8RYE - chains A and B; structure by X-ray diffraction, 1.95 A resolution.

== Chain A (and B) ==
Name: Class I SAM-dependent methyltransferase
Organism: Pseudomonas aeruginosa
Notes: chain B of this document is another copy of the same molecule, construct and numbering; everything in this record applies to it too
Reference sequence: Q9HYR0 (Q9HYR0_PSEAE); residues 2-250 here = UniProt positions 2-250
Chain sequence (249 residues; each row starts with the number of its first residue):
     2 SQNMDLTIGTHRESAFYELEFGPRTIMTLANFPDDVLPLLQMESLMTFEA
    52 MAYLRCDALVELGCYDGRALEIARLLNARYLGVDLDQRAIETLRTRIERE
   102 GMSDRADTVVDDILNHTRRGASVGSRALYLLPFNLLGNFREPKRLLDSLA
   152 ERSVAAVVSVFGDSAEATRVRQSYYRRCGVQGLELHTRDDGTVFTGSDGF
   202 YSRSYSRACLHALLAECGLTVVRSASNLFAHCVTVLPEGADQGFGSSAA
Unresolved in the structure: 2-4, 246-250 (chain B: 2-12, 246-250)
Ligand contacts:
  - (2S)-azetidine-2-carboxylic acid (02A): Tyr-18, Ile-27, Met-28, Phe-134, Asn-135, Asn-139, Phe-162, Tyr-175, Tyr-176, Ser-203
  - 5'-deoxy-5'-methylthioadenosine (MTA): Glu-14, Ser-15, Tyr-18, Pro-24, Ile-27, Met-28, Gly-64, Tyr-66, Val-84, Asp-85, Leu-86, Asp-112, Asp-113, Ile-114, Pro-133, Phe-134, Leu-136
Reported in the primary citation:
  - binding site for (2S)-azetidine-2-carboxylic acid: Phe-134, Asn-139, Tyr-175, Tyr-176, Ser-203
  - contacts within the chain: Arg-172/Tyr-176 (hydrogen bond), Arg-172/Ser-203 (hydrogen bond), Arg-172/Thr-193 (hydrogen bond)
  - catalytic residues: Phe-134, Arg-172, Tyr-176 (proposed by the authors, not directly observed)
  - mutagenesis - Y18A, Y18F, M28N, F134H, L136D (5 kcal mol-1), L136N, R172Q, Y175F: decreased catalytic activity
  - mutagenesis - F134L, R172A, R172K, Y175A: abolished catalytic activity
  - mutagenesis - F134Y: unchanged catalytic activity
  - catalytic residues: Tyr-175 (from molecular simulation)
  - catalytic residues: Tyr-18

== Chain A / chain B interface ==
Contacting residue pairs (55; chain A residue first):
  Thr-29(A) / Asp-35(B)
  Leu-30(A) / Leu-30(B)
  Leu-30(A) / Phe-33(B)  hydrophobic
  Leu-30(A) / Pro-34(B)
  Leu-30(A) / Asp-35(B)  hydrogen bond (backbone-side chain)
  Leu-30(A) / Leu-38(B)  hydrophobic
  Ala-31(A) / Leu-30(B)
  Ala-31(A) / Ala-31(B)
  Phe-33(A) / Leu-30(B)
  Pro-34(A) / Leu-30(B)
  Asp-35(A) / Thr-29(B)
  Asp-35(A) / Leu-30(B)  hydrogen bond (side chain-backbone)
  Asp-35(A) / Tyr-66(B)
  Asp-35(A) / Asp-67(B)
  Asp-35(A) / Arg-69(B)  salt bridge
  Leu-38(A) / Arg-69(B)
  Pro-39(A) / Arg-97(B)
  Gln-42(A) / Ser-45(B)  hydrogen bond
  Gln-42(A) / Arg-69(B)  hydrogen bond (side chain-backbone)
  Gln-42(A) / Glu-72(B)
  Gln-42(A) / Ile-73(B)
  Met-43(A) / Glu-72(B)
  Ser-45(A) / Gln-42(B)  hydrogen bond
  Ser-45(A) / Leu-46(B)
  Leu-46(A) / Ser-45(B)
  Leu-46(A) / Leu-46(B)  hydrophobic
  Leu-46(A) / Phe-49(B)  hydrophobic
  Leu-46(A) / Ile-73(B)  hydrophobic
  Leu-46(A) / Leu-76(B)  hydrophobic
  Phe-49(A) / Leu-46(B)  hydrophobic
  Phe-49(A) / Glu-50(B)
  Glu-50(A) / Phe-49(B)
  Tyr-66(A) / Asp-35(B)
  Asp-67(A) / Asp-35(B)
  Arg-69(A) / Asp-35(B)  salt bridge
  Arg-69(A) / Leu-38(B)
  Arg-69(A) / Gln-42(B)  hydrogen bond (backbone-side chain)
  Glu-72(A) / Gln-42(B)
  Glu-72(A) / Met-43(B)
  Glu-72(A) / Asn-228(B)  hydrogen bond
  Ile-73(A) / Gln-42(B)
  Ile-73(A) / Leu-46(B)  hydrophobic
  Arg-75(A) / Ser-227(B)  hydrogen bond (side chain-backbone)
  Leu-76(A) / Leu-46(B)  hydrophobic
  Leu-76(A) / Ala-226(B)  hydrophobic
  Arg-97(A) / Pro-39(B)
  Arg-100(A) / Glu-167(B)  salt bridge
  Glu-101(A) / Asn-228(B)
  Glu-101(A) / Leu-229(B)  hydrogen bond (side chain-backbone)
  Glu-167(A) / Arg-100(B)  salt bridge
  Ala-226(A) / Leu-76(B)  hydrophobic
  Ser-227(A) / Arg-75(B)  hydrogen bond (backbone-side chain)
  Asn-228(A) / Glu-72(B)  hydrogen bond
  Asn-228(A) / Glu-101(B)
  Leu-229(A) / Glu-101(B)  hydrogen bond (backbone-side chain)
Interface residues without a listed pair, chain A (32 interface residues in all): Met-28, Ala-70, Phe-230
Interface residues without a listed pair, chain B (33 interface residues in all): Met-28, Ala-70, Arg-178, Phe-230

== In short ==
Chain A and chain B form an interface of 32 and 33 residues respectively; the contacts include 12 hydrogen
bonds and 4 salt bridges. Among the polar pairs are Asp-35(A)/Arg-69(B), Arg-100(A)/Glu-167(B) and
Leu-30(A)/Asp-35(B). The paper reports catalytic residues Phe-134(A), Arg-172(A) and Tyr-176(A) among others;
Y18A, Y18F and M28N of chain A, among others, reduce catalytic activity; 13 substitutions were tested in all.
Both chains are Class I SAM-dependent methyltransferase (Pseudomonas aeruginosa). Entry 8RYE (AzeJ in complex
with MTA and AZE from Pseudomonas aeruginosa (P2(1)2(1)2)) was determined by X-ray diffraction, deposited
together with 8RYD, 8RYF and 8RYG.
